9B8C - chains B and M of the 14 polymer chains in the assembly; structure by electron microscopy, 3.30 A resolution.

[Chain B]
Protein: Transmembrane protein gp41
From: Human immunodeficiency virus 1
UniProtKB: Q2N0S6 (Q2N0S6_9HIV1); residues 512-664 here correspond to UniProt positions 509-661 (UniProt number = residue number - 3)
Chain sequence (153 residues; numbered 512 to 664; the number before each row is that of its first residue):
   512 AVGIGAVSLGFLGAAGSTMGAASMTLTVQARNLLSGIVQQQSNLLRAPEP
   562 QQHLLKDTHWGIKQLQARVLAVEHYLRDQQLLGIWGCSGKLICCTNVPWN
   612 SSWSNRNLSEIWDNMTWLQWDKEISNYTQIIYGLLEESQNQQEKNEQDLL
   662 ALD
Disordered / not traced: 512-520, 547-571, 664
Cystine bridges: Cys598-Cys604
Glycans and other covalent adducts: N-acetylglucosamine (NAG) linked to Asn611, Asn618, Asn637
Differences from the reference sequence: conflict Ser519 (Phe516 in Q2N0S6), Pro559 (Ile556 in Q2N0S6), Pro561 (Ala558 in Q2N0S6), Asp568 (Leu565 in Q2N0S6), His570 (Val567 in Q2N0S6), His585 (Arg582 in Q2N0S6), Cys605 (Thr602 in Q2N0S6)

[Chain M]
Protein: RM20A3 fragment antigen binding heavy chain
From: Macaca mulatta
Chain sequence (125 residues; each row starts with the number of its first residue; a row labelled like 82A-82C holds insertion residues (82A, then the next letters in order)):
     1 EVQLVETGGGLVQPGGSLKLSCRASGYTFSSFAMSWVRQAPGKGLEWVSL
    51 IN
   52A D
    53 RGGLTFYVDSVKGRFTISRDNSKNTLSLQM
82A-82C HSL
    83 RDGDTAVYYCATGGMSSA
100A-100H LQSSKYYF
   101 DFWGQGALVTVSS
Disordered / not traced: 1, 112-113
Cystine bridges: Cys22-Cys92

[Interface between chain B and chain M]
Contacting residue pairs - 17 pairs, chain B then chain M:
  Gln652(B) - Arg53(M)
  Lys655(B) - Arg53(M)  hydrogen bond (backbone-side chain)
  Lys655(B) - Leu100A(M)
  Asn656(B) - Arg53(M)  hydrogen bond
  Asn656(B) - Leu56(M)
  Gln658(B) - Ala100(M)
  Gln658(B) - Leu100A(M)
  Asp659(B) - Asn52(M)
  Asp659(B) - Arg53(M)  salt bridge
  Asp659(B) - Leu56(M)
  Asp659(B) - Ser99(M)  hydrogen bond
  Asp659(B) - Ala100(M)
  Leu660(B) - Leu56(M)  hydrophobic
  Leu660(B) - Phe58(M)  hydrophobic
  Ala662(B) - Ala100(M)  hydrophobic
  Ala662(B) - Tyr100F(M)  hydrogen bond (backbone-side chain)
  Leu663(B) - Tyr100F(M)  hydrogen bond (backbone-side chain)
Other interface residues (no listed pair), chain M (10 interface residues in all): Gly55, Met97

[Summary]
Chain B and chain M form an interface of 8 and 10 residues respectively, with 5 hydrogen bonds and 1 salt
bridge. Polar pairs include Asp659(B)-Arg53(M), Lys655(B)-Arg53(M) and Asn656(B)-Arg53(M). N-acetylglucosamine
is covalently linked to Asn611(B), Asn618(B) and Asn637(B).
Chain B is Transmembrane protein gp41 (Human immunodeficiency virus 1) and chain M is RM20A3 fragment antigen
binding heavy chain (Macaca mulatta); the structure, RM018 Fab in complex with Apex GT 6.2 trimer and RM20A3
Fab, was determined by electron microscopy, deposited together with 9MPX, 9MQG, 9B8B, 9MPB and 9MPC.
